4BBL - chains T and Y of the 26 polymer chains in the assembly; structure by electron microscopy, 18.00 A resolution (very low resolution: no residue pairs are listed; an interface is given only as per-side residue counts).

== Chain T ==
Name: Nucleoprotein
From: Influenza A virus
UniProt: P15682 (NCAP_I33A0); residue numbers follow UniProt; this construct covers 8-498
Amino-acid sequence (499 residues; row label = number of the first residue in the row):
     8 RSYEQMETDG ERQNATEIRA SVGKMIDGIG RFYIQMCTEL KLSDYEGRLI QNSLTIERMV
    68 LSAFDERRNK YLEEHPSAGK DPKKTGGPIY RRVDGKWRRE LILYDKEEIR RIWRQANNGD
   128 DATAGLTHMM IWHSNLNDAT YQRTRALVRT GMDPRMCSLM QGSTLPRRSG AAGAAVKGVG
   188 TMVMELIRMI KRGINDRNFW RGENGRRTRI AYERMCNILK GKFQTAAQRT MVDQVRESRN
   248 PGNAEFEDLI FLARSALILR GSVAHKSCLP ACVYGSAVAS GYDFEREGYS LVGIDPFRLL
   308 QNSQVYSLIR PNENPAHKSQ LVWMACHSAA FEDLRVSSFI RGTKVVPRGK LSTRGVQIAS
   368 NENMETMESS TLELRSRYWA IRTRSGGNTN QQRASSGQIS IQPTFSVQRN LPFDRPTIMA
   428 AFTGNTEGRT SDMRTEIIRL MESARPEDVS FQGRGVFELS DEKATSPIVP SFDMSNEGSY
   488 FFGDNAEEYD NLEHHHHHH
Unresolved in the structure: 8-20, 73-91, 203-212, 397-404, 420-437, 490-506
Differences from the reference sequence: expression tag (499-506); conflict Asp34 (Gly in P15682), Arg105 (Met in P15682), Thr237 (Ala in P15682), Ser283 (Pro in P15682), Thr472 (Ala in P15682)
Curated features (UniProtKB/Swiss-Prot):
  - motif: Lys198 to Arg216 (Bipartite nuclear localization signal)

== Chain Y ==
Molecule: 308-nt RNA strand
From: Influenza A virus
Sequence (308 nucleotides; row label = number of the first residue in the row):
     1 UUUUUUUUUU UUUUUUUUUU UUUUUUUUUU UUUUUUUUUU UUUUUUUUUU UUUUUUUUUU
    61 UUUUUUUUUU UUUUUUUUUU UUUUUUUUUU UUUUUUUUUU UUUUUUUUUU UUUUUUUUUU
   121 UUUUUUUUUU UUUUUUUUUU UUUUUUUUUU UUUUUUUUUU UUUUUUUUUU UUUUUUUUUU
   181 UUUUUUUUUU UUUUUUUUUU UUUUUUUUUU UUUUUUUUUU UUUUUUUUUU UUUUUUUUUU
   241 UUUUUUUUUU UUUUUUUUUU UUUUUUUUUU UUUUUUUUUU UUUUUUUUUU UUUUUUUUUU
   301 UUUUUUUU

== Interface between chain T and chain Y ==
At this resolution (18 A) residue pairs are not listed: 20 residues of chain T and 18 of chain Y lie at the interface.

== Overview ==
20 residues of chain T and 18 residues of chain Y are in contact.
Here chain T is Nucleoprotein and chain Y is a 308-nt RNA strand, both from Influenza A virus. Entry 4BBL
(Cryo-electron microscopy reconstruction of the helical part of influenza A virus ribonucleoprotein isolated
from virions) was determined by electron microscopy.
